8AN5 - chains A and C of the 3 polymer chains in the assembly; structure by X-ray diffraction, 1.44 A resolution.

# Chain A
Molecule: Bacterial toxin
Organism: Mycobacterium tuberculosis H37Rv
UniProt: L7N686 (L7N686_MYCTU); numbering as in UniProt (aligned over 2-197)
Sequence (196 residues; each row starts with the number of its first residue):
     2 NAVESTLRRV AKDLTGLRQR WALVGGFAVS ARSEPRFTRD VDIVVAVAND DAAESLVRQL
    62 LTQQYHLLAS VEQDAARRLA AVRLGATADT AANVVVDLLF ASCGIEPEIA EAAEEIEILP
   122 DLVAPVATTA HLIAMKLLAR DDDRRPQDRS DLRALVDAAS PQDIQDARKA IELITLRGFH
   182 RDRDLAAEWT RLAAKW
Unresolved in the structure: 90-91
From the paper describing this entry:
  - contacts within the chain: Phe28-Phe38 (hydrophobic contact)
  - conformationally variable residues (loop rearrangement): Phe38
  - mutagenesis - D41A: abolished catalytic activity
  - mutagenesis - D41A, K137A, D152A: abolished growth
  - mutagenesis - T39A: unchanged growth

# Chain C
Molecule: Conserved protein
Organism: Mycobacterium tuberculosis H37Rv
UniProt: I6X8G2 (I6X8G2_MYCTU); residue numbers follow UniProt; this construct covers 2-68
Sequence (67 residues; numbered 2 to 68; the number before each row is that of its first residue):
     2 AVSVAAQKLR LALDMYEVGE QMQRMRLGRE RPNADVVEIE AAIDAWRMTR PGAEEGDSAG
    62 PTSTRFT
Unresolved in the structure: 53-68

# Chain A / chain C interface
Pairs across the interface (38; chain A residue first):
  Asn2(A) - Asp15(C)  hydrogen bond (side chain-backbone)
  Asn2(A) - Glu18(C)  hydrogen bond
  Asn2(A) - Val19(C)
  Ala3(A) - Asp15(C)  hydrogen bond (backbone-side chain)
  Val4(A) - Leu12(C)  hydrophobic
  Val4(A) - Met16(C)  hydrophobic
  Val4(A) - Val19(C)  hydrophobic
  Glu5(A) - Val19(C)
  Phe28(A) - Met23(C)
  Ser31(A) - Met23(C)
  Ala32(A) - Met23(C)
  Ala32(A) - Arg27(C)
  Ala32(A) - Arg30(C)  hydrogen bond (backbone-side chain)
  Arg33(A) - Arg27(C)
  Ser34(A) - Arg27(C)
  Glu35(A) - Gln24(C)  hydrogen bond
  Glu35(A) - Arg27(C)  salt bridge
  Glu35(A) - Trp47(C)  hydrogen bond
  Pro36(A) - Gly20(C)
  Pro36(A) - Gln24(C)
  Phe38(A) - Met16(C)
  Phe38(A) - Gly20(C)
  Thr39(A) - Met16(C)
  Arg40(A) - Met16(C)
  Ala92(A) - Lys9(C)
  Ala93(A) - Gln8(C)
  Ala93(A) - Lys9(C)
  Ala93(A) - Leu12(C)
  Val95(A) - Leu12(C)  hydrophobic
  Ile117(A) - Arg30(C)
  Glu118(A) - Met26(C)
  Glu118(A) - Arg30(C)  hydrogen bond (backbone-side chain)
  Ile119(A) - Met23(C)
  Ile119(A) - Met26(C)
  Leu120(A) - Val19(C)
  Leu120(A) - Gln22(C)
  Leu120(A) - Met23(C)  hydrophobic
  Pro121(A) - Met26(C)
Also at the interface, not in a pair above, chain A (24 interface residues in all): Leu8, Asn94
From the paper, about this interface:
  - specific contacts: Ala3(A)-Leu12(C) (hydrophobic contact), Val4(A)-Leu12(C) (hydrophobic contact), Leu8(A)-Val19(C), Glu35(A)-Arg27(C) (salt bridge), Leu120(A)-Val19(C), Trp47(C)-Glu35(A) (hydrogen bond)

# Summary
The interface between chain A and chain C involves 24 residues on one side and 15 on the other, with 7
hydrogen bonds and 1 salt bridge. Among the polar pairs are Glu35(A)-Arg27(C), Asn2(A)-Asp15(C) and
Asn2(A)-Glu18(C). The paper describes hydrophobic contacts between Ala3(A) and Leu12(C) and Val4(A) and
Leu12(C); contacts between Leu8(A) and Val19(C) and Leu120(A) and Val19(C); a salt bridge between Glu35(A) and
Arg27(C). From the paper: D41A, K137A and D152A of chain A abolish growth; conformational variability at
Phe38(A).
Chain A is Bacterial toxin and chain C is Conserved protein, both from Mycobacterium tuberculosis H37Rv; the
structure, MenAT1 toxin-antitoxin complex (rv0078a-rv0078b) from Mycobacterium tuberculosis H37Rv, was
determined by X-ray diffraction together with 8AN4 from the same study.
